PDB entry 3ZTL | X-ray diffraction, 3.00 A resolution | chains B and C of the 10 polymer chains in the assembly

[Chain B (and C)]
Name: Thioredoxin peroxidase
Organism: Schistosoma mansoni
Notes: EC 1.11.1.15; chain C of this document is another copy of the same molecule, construct and numbering; everything in this record applies to it too
Reference sequence: O97161 (O97161_SCHMA); residues 1-185 here = UniProt positions 1-185
Chain sequence (222 residues; each row starts with the number of its first residue; numbers below 1 keep their minus sign (Met-36 is residue -36)):
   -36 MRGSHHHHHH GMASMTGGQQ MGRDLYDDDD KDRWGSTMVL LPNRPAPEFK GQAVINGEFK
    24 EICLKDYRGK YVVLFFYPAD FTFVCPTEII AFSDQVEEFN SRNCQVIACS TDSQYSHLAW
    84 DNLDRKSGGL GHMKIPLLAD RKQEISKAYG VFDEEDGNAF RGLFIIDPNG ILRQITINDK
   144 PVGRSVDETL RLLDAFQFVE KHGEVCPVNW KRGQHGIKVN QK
Unresolved in the structure: -36 to 0, 184-185 (chain C: -36 to 0, 183-185)
Construct notes: expression tag (-36 to 0)
From the paper describing this entry:
  - catalytic residues: Cys48, Arg124, Cys169 (citing earlier work)
  - conformationally variable residues (order/disorder transition): His165 to Lys185

[How chain B and chain C interact]
Pairs across the interface - 37 pairs, chain B then chain C:
  Pro41(B) with Arg104(C), hydrogen bond (backbone-side chain)
  Ala42(B) with Arg104(C)
  Asp43(B) with Tyr78(C)
  Phe44(B) with Phe44(C), hydrophobic; Tyr78(C); Ala82(C), hydrophobic
  Thr74(B) with Arg104(C), hydrogen bond
  Asp75(B) with Ser76(C); Ser79(C); Arg104(C), salt bridge
  Ser76(B) with Asp75(C)
  Tyr78(B) with Asp43(C); Phe44(C); Thr45(C)
  Ser79(B) with Phe44(C); Ser79(C)
  Ala82(B) with Phe44(C), hydrophobic
  Arg104(B) with Pro41(C), hydrogen bond (side chain-backbone); Thr74(C), hydrogen bond; Asp75(C), salt bridge; Gln106(C); Asp119(C); Gly120(C); Asn121(C)
  Lys105(B) with Glu117(C); Glu118(C), hydrogen bond (side chain-backbone); Asp119(C); Gly120(C)
  Gln106(B) with Arg104(C), hydrogen bond (side chain-backbone); Gln106(C)
  Glu117(B) with Lys105(C), hydrogen bond (backbone-side chain)
  Glu118(B) with Lys105(C), hydrogen bond (backbone-side chain)
  Asp119(B) with Arg104(C); Lys105(C)
  Gly120(B) with Arg104(C); Lys105(C)
  Asn121(B) with Arg104(C), hydrogen bond
Other interface residues (no listed pair), chain B (19 interface residues in all): Thr45
Other interface residues (no listed pair), chain C (19 interface residues in all): Ala42

[Overview]
The chain B/chain C interface involves 19 residues from each chain, with 9 hydrogen bonds and 2 salt bridges.
Among the polar pairs are Asp75(B)-Arg104(C), Pro41(B)-Arg104(C) and Thr74(B)-Arg104(C). From the paper:
catalytic residues Cys48(B), Arg124(B) and Cys169(B); conformational variability at His165(B).
Chain B and chain C are both Thioredoxin peroxidase (Schistosoma mansoni); the structure, Crystal structure of
decameric form of Peroxiredoxin I from Schistosoma mansoni, was determined by X-ray diffraction, deposited
together with 3ZVJ.
